Entry 9DWF (electron microscopy, 3.10 A resolution); this record covers chains D and I of the 11 polymer chains in the assembly.

[Chain D]
Protein: Histone H2B type 1-C/E/F/G/I
Source organism: Homo sapiens
UniProt: P62807 (H2B1C_HUMAN); residues 1-125 here correspond to UniProt positions 2-126 (UniProt number = residue number + 1)
Sequence (125 residues; each row starts with the number of its first residue):
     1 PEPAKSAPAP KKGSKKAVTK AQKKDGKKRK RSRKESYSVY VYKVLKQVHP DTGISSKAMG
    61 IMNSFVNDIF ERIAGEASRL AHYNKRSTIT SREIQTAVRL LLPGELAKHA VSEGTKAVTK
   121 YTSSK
Not modelled in the structure: 1-31, 125
Curated features (UniProtKB/Swiss-Prot):
  - modified residue: Pro1 (N-acetylproline), Glu2 (ADP-ribosyl glutamic acid), Lys5 (N6-(2-hydroxyisobutyryl)lysine), Ser6 (ADP-ribosylserine), Lys11 (N6-(beta-hydroxybutyryl)lysine), Lys12 (N6-(2-hydroxyisobutyryl)lysine), Ser14 (Phosphoserine), Lys15 (N6-acetyllysine), Lys16 (N6-(beta-hydroxybutyryl)lysine), Lys20 (N6-(2-hydroxyisobutyryl)lysine), Lys23 (N6-(2-hydroxyisobutyryl)lysine), Lys24 (N6-(2-hydroxyisobutyryl)lysine), Lys34 (N6-(2-hydroxyisobutyryl)lysine), Glu35 (PolyADP-ribosyl glutamic acid), Ser36 (Phosphoserine), Lys43 (N6-(2-hydroxyisobutyryl)lysine), Lys46 (N6-(2-hydroxyisobutyryl)lysine), Lys57 (N6,N6-dimethyllysine), Arg79 (Dimethylated arginine), Lys85 (N6,N6,N6-trimethyllysine) and 6 more in UniProt
  - glycosylation: Ser112 (O-linked (GlcNAc) serine)
  - cross-link (Glycyl lysine isopeptide (Lys-Gly)): Lys5 (interchain with G-Cter in SUMO2), Lys20 (interchain with G-Cter in SUMO2), Lys34 (interchain with G-Cter in ubiquitin), Lys120 (interchain with G-Cter in ubiquitin)

[Chain I]
Molecule: 601 I strand (damaged strand 1)
Sequence (117 nucleotides; row label = number of the first residue in the row):
     1 ATCGAGAATC CCGGTGCCGA GGCCGCTCAA TTGGTCGTAG ACAGCTCTAG CACCGCTTAA
    61 ACGCACGTAC GCGCTGTCCC CCGCGTTTTA ACCGCCAAGG GGATTACTCC CTAGTCT

[Interface between chain D and chain I]
Contacting residue pairs (12):
  Ser32(D) - DT104(I)  hydrogen bond to the phosphate
  Arg33(D) - DT27(I)  base contact
  Tyr42(D) - DG21(I)  sugar contact
  Tyr42(D) - DG22(I)  hydrogen bond to the phosphate
  Gly53(D) - DG21(I)  phosphate contact
  Ile54(D) - DA20(I)  sugar contact
  Ile54(D) - DG21(I)  hydrogen bond to the phosphate
  Ser56(D) - DA20(I)  phosphate contact
  Arg86(D) - DG40(I)  salt bridge to the phosphate
  Arg86(D) - DA41(I)  salt bridge to the phosphate
  Ser87(D) - DG40(I)  hydrogen bond to the phosphate
  Thr88(D) - DG40(I)  phosphate contact
Also at the interface, not in a pair above, chain D (11 interface residues in all): Ser55, Lys85
Also at the interface, not in a pair above, chain I (8 interface residues in all): DA39

[In short]
The interface between chain D and chain I involves 11 residues on one side and 8 on the other; the contacts
include 4 hydrogen bonds and 2 salt bridges. Among the polar pairs are Ser32(D)-DT104(I), Tyr42(D)-DG22(I) and
Ile54(D)-DG21(I).
Chain D is Histone H2B type 1-C/E/F/G/I (Homo sapiens) and chain I is 601 I strand (damaged strand 1); the
structure, Nucleosome containing a 1-nt gap at SHL-4.5, was determined by electron microscopy.
